PDB entry 4Z1X | X-ray diffraction, 2.80 A resolution | chains D and B of the 3 polymer chains in the assembly

[Chain D]
Molecule: 27-nt DNA strand
Sequence (27 nucleotides; each row starts with the number of its first residue):
     1 CCTTTGTACC AATATGGTAC CCATCCC
Not modelled in the structure: 27
Metal / ion sites: Ca2+ site 1: DT15 (shared with Glu19(B), Gly176(B) of chain B; 1 residue of chain C); Ca2+ site 2: DG16 (shared with Ala18(B), Glu177(B) of chain B; 1 residue of chain C)

[Chain B]
Protein: LAGLIDADG endonuclease
Source organism: Fusarium graminearum PH-1
Reference sequence: A5J036 (A5J036_GIBZE); residues 7-300 here correspond to UniProt positions 55-348 (UniProt number = residue number + 48)
Sequence (299 residues; each row starts with the number of its first residue):
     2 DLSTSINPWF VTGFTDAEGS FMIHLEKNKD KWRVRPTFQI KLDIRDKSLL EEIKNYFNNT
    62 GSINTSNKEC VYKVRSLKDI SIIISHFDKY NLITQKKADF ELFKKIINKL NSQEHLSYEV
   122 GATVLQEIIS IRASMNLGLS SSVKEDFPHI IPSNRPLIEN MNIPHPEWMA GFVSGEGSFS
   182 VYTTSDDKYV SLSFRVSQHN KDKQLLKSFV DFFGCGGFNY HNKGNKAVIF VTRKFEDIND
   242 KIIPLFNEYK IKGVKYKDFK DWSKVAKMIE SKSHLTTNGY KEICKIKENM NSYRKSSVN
Not modelled in the structure: 2-5, 297-300
Sequence notes: expression tag (2-6); engineered mutation Lys48 (Leu96 in A5J036), Asn56 (Ile104 in A5J036), Lys106 (Leu154 in A5J036), Ser154 (Val202 in A5J036), Asn155 (Ile203 in A5J036), Asn163 (Val211 in A5J036), Lys265 (Leu313 in A5J036)
Metal / ion sites: Ca2+ site 1: Ala18, Glu177 (shared with 1 residue of chain C; DG16(D) of chain D); Ca2+ site 2: Glu19, Gly176 (shared with 1 residue of chain C; DT15(D) of chain D)

[Chain D / chain B interface]
Residue-residue contacts (44):
  DT3(D) - Tyr190(B)  hydrogen bond to the phosphate
  DT4(D) - Tyr190(B)  base contact
  DT4(D) - His275(B)  salt bridge to the phosphate
  DT5(D) - Ser192(B)  base contact
  DT5(D) - Arg234(B)  base contact
  DT5(D) - Lys235(B)  phosphate contact
  DT5(D) - Phe236(B)  hydrogen bond to the phosphate
  DG6(D) - Arg234(B)  hydrogen bond to the base
  DG6(D) - Lys235(B)  phosphate contact
  DT7(D) - Asn220(B)  phosphate contact
  DT7(D) - Arg234(B)  hydrogen bond to the base
  DC9(D) - Lys224(B)  salt bridge to the phosphate
  DC10(D) - His222(B)  hydrogen bond to the base
  DT15(D) - Glu19(B)  phosphate contact
  DT15(D) - Lys42(B)  sugar contact
  DT15(D) - Leu43(B)  phosphate contact
  DT15(D) - Asp44(B)  hydrogen bond to the phosphate
  DT15(D) - Glu70(B)  base contact
  DG16(D) - Ala18(B)  phosphate contact
  DG16(D) - Glu19(B)  phosphate contact
  DG16(D) - Gly20(B)  sugar contact
  DG16(D) - Ser21(B)  sugar contact
  DG16(D) - Lys42(B)  hydrogen bond to the base
  DG16(D) - Glu177(B)  phosphate contact
  DG17(D) - Gly20(B)  phosphate contact
  DG17(D) - Ser21(B)  hydrogen bond to the phosphate
  DG17(D) - Met23(B)  sugar contact
  DG17(D) - Gln40(B)  hydrogen bond to the base
  DG17(D) - Lys42(B)  hydrogen bond to the base
  DG17(D) - Asn137(B)  sugar contact
  DG17(D) - Leu138(B)  phosphate contact
  DT18(D) - Met23(B)  phosphate contact
  DT18(D) - His25(B)  salt bridge to the phosphate
  DT18(D) - Gln40(B)  base contact
  DT18(D) - Lys74(B)  hydrogen bond to the base
  DT18(D) - Arg133(B)  salt bridge to the phosphate
  DT18(D) - Asn137(B)  phosphate contact
  DT18(D) - Leu138(B)  hydrogen bond to the phosphate
  DA19(D) - Lys74(B)  base contact
  DA19(D) - Arg76(B)  base contact
  DA19(D) - Ser141(B)  phosphate contact
  DC20(D) - Glu27(B)  base contact
  DC21(D) - Glu27(B)  hydrogen bond to the base
  DC21(D) - Arg34(B)  base contact
Interface residues without a listed pair, chain D (19 interface residues in all): DC2, DA8, DA11, DA14, DC22
Interface residues without a listed pair, chain B (39 interface residues in all): Arg36, Lys97, Met136, Gly139, Tyr183, Val191, Arg196, Asn223, Val232, Leu276

[Summary]
The interface between chain D and chain B involves 19 residues on one side and 39 on the other; the contacts
include 13 hydrogen bonds and 4 salt bridges. Among the polar pairs are DG6(D)-Arg234(B), DT7(D)-Arg234(B) and
DC10(D)-His222(B).
Here chain D is a 27-nt DNA strand and chain B is LAGLIDADG endonuclease (Fusarium graminearum PH-1). Entry
4Z1X (Crystal structure of LAGLIDADG homing endonuclease I-GzeII in complex with DNA target) was determined by
X-ray diffraction.
